PDB entry 1OA3 | X-ray diffraction, 1.70 A resolution | chain A

Chain A:
Name: Endo-beta-1-4-glucanase
Organism: Hypocrea schweinitzii
Notes: EC 3.2.1.4
Reference sequence: Q8NJY6 (Q8NJY6); residues 1-218 here correspond to UniProt positions 17-234 (UniProt number = residue number + 16)
Amino-acid sequence (218 residues; row label = number of the first residue in the row):
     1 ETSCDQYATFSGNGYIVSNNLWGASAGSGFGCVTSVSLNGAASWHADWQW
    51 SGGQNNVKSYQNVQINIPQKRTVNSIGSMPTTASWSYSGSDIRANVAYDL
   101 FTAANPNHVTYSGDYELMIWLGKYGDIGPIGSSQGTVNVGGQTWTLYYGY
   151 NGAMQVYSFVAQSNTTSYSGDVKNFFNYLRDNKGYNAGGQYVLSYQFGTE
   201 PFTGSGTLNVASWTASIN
Differences from the reference sequence: modified residue (1)
Modified / non-standard residues: Glu-1 (pyroglutamic acid; PCA)
Disulfides: Cys-4/Cys-32
Glycans and other covalent adducts: N-acetylglucosamine (NAG) linked to Asn-164

In short:
Chain A is Endo-beta-1-4-glucanase (Hypocrea schweinitzii); the structure, Comparison of Family 12 Glycoside
Hydrolases and Recruited Substitutions Important for Thermal Stability, was determined by X-ray diffraction
together with 1OA4 from the same study.
